PDB entry 1DT3 | X-ray diffraction, 2.60 A resolution | chain A

Chain A:
Name: Lipase
Organism: Thermomyces lanuginosus
Notes: EC 3.1.1.3
UniProtKB: O59952 (LIP_THELA); residues 1-269 here correspond to UniProt positions 23-291 (UniProt number = residue number + 22)
Chain sequence (269 residues; row label = number of the first residue in the row):
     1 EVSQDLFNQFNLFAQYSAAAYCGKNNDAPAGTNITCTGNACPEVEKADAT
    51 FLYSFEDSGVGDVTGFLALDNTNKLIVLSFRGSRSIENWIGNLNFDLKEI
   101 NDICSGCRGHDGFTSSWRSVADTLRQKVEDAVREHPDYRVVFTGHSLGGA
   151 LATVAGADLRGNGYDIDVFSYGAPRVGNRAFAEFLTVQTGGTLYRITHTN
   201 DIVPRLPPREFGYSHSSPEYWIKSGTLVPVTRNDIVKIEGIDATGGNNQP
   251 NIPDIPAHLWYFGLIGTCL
Curated features (UniProtKB/Swiss-Prot):
  - active site: Ser146 (Nucleophile), Asp201 (Charge relay system), His258 (Charge relay system)
Cystine bridges: Cys22-Cys268, Cys36-Cys41, Cys104-Cys107

Summary:
From UniProt: 3 active-site residues.
Chain A is Lipase (Thermomyces lanuginosus); the structure, The structural origins of interfacial activation
in thermomyces (humicola) lanuginosa lipase, was determined by X-ray diffraction (same publication as 1DT5,
1DTE, 1DU4 and 1EIN).
